Entry 2I40 (X-ray diffraction, 2.80 A resolution); this record covers chains A and B.

== Chain A ==
Protein: Cell division protein kinase 2
Organism: Homo sapiens
Notes: EC 2.7.11.22
UniProt: P24941 (CDK2_HUMAN); numbering as in UniProt (aligned over 1-298)
Chain sequence (298 residues; row label = number of the first residue in the row):
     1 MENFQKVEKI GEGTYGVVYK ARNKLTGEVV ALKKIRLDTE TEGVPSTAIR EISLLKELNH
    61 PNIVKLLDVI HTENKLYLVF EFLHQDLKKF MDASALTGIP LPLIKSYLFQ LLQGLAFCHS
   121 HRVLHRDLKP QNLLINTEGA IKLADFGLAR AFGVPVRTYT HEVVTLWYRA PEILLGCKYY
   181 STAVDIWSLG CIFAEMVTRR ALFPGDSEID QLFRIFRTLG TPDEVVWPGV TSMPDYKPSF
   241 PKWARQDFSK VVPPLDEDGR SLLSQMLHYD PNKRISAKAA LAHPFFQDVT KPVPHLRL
Disordered / not traced: 38-40, 160-162, 298
Small-molecule neighbours: BLZ (5-[5,6-bis(methyloxy)-1H-benzimidazol-1-yl]-3-{[1-(2-chlorophenyl)ethyl]oxy}-2-thiophenecarboxamide): I10, G11, Y15, V18, A31, K33, E51, V64, F80, E81, F82, L83, H84, Q85, Q131, N132, L134, A144, D145
Curated features (UniProtKB/Swiss-Prot):
  - active site: D127 (Proton acceptor)
  - binding site (ATP): I10 to V18, K33, E81 to L83, D86, K129 to N132, D145
  - binding site (Mg(2+)): N132, D145
  - site (CDK7 binding): K9, K88, K89, L166
  - modified residue: M1 (N-acetylmethionine), K6 (N6-acetyllysine), T14 (Phosphothreonine), Y15 (Phosphotyrosine), Y19 (Phosphotyrosine), T160 (Phosphothreonine)
  - natural variant: P45 (P45L: In a glioblastoma multiforme sample)
  - mutagenesis: K9 (K9F: Reduced phosphorylation by CAK), T14 (T14A: 2-fold increase in activity), Y15 (Y15F: 2-fold increase in activity), K88 to K89 (Reduced phosphorylation by CAK), T160 (T160A: Abolishes activity), L166 (L166R: Reduced phosphorylation by CAK and reduced kinase activity)

== Chain B ==
Protein: Cyclin-A2
Organism: Homo sapiens
UniProt: P20248 (CCNA2_HUMAN); residues 173-432 here = UniProt positions 173-432
Chain sequence (260 residues; each row starts with the number of its first residue):
   173 NEVPDYHEDI HTYLREMEVK CKPKVGYMKK QPDITNSMRA ILVDWLVEVG EEYKLQNETL
   233 HLAVNYIDRF LSSMSVLRGK LQLVGTAAML LASKFEEIYP PEVAEFVYIT DDTYTKKQVL
   293 RMEHLVLKVL TFDLAAPTVN QFLTQYFLHQ QPANCKVESL AMFLGELSLI DADPYLKYLP
   353 SVIAGAAFHL ALYTVTGQSW PESLIRKTGY TLESLKPCLM DLHQTYLKAP QHAQQSIREK
   413 YKNSKYHGVS LLNPPETLNL
Disordered / not traced: 173-174, 432

== How chain A and chain B interact ==
Pairs across the interface (61):
  T41(A) - K288(B)  hydrogen bond
  E42(A) - K266(B)  hydrogen bond (backbone-side chain)
  E42(A) - E274(B)
  E42(A) - V275(B)
  G43(A) - K266(B)
  G43(A) - L292(B)
  G43(A) - E295(B)
  V44(A) - K266(B)  hydrogen bond (backbone-side chain)
  V44(A) - E295(B)  hydrogen bond (backbone-side chain)
  V44(A) - L299(B)  hydrophobic
  S46(A) - K266(B)
  S46(A) - P272(B)
  I49(A) - L263(B)  hydrophobic
  I49(A) - K266(B)
  I49(A) - L306(B)  hydrophobic
  R50(A) - K266(B)
  R50(A) - F267(B)  hydrogen bond (side chain-backbone)
  I52(A) - F304(B)  hydrophobic
  S53(A) - F267(B)
  S53(A) - F304(B)
  S53(A) - L306(B)
  K56(A) - T303(B)  hydrogen bond (side chain-backbone)
  K56(A) - D305(B)  salt bridge
  E57(A) - Y185(B)  hydrogen bond
  E57(A) - M189(B)
  E57(A) - A307(B)
  H71(A) - H296(B)
  T72(A) - H296(B)
  E73(A) - R293(B)  salt bridge
  A116(A) - Y178(B)
  H119(A) - Y178(B)
  H119(A) - I182(B)
  S120(A) - Y178(B)
  S120(A) - D181(B)
  S120(A) - I182(B)
  H121(A) - Y185(B)
  R122(A) - I182(B)
  R122(A) - Y185(B)
  R122(A) - A307(B)  hydrogen bond (side chain-backbone)
  R150(A) - F267(B)
  R150(A) - E268(B)  hydrogen bond (side chain-backbone)
  R150(A) - E269(B)  hydrogen bond (side chain-backbone)
  R150(A) - I270(B)  hydrogen bond (side chain-backbone)
  F152(A) - I182(B)  hydrophobic
  G153(A) - Q313(B)
  G153(A) - T316(B)
  G153(A) - Q317(B)  hydrogen bond (backbone-side chain)
  V154(A) - E268(B)
  V154(A) - N312(B)
  V154(A) - T316(B)
  R157(A) - I270(B)
  T182(A) - V175(B)
  P271(A) - V175(B)
  N272(A) - V175(B)
  S276(A) - D177(B)  hydrogen bond
  S276(A) - Y178(B)
  A277(A) - Y178(B)  hydrogen bond (backbone-side chain)
  K278(A) - D177(B)
  K278(A) - Y178(B)  hydrogen bond (backbone-side chain)
  K278(A) - D181(B)  salt bridge
  A279(A) - D177(B)
Also at the interface, not in a pair above, chain A (38 interface residues in all): L54, V69, L76, A151, P155, T158, Y159
Also at the interface, not in a pair above, chain B (33 interface residues in all): L186, E230

== Summary ==
38 residues of chain A face 33 of chain B across their interface; the contacts include 15 hydrogen bonds and 3
salt bridges. Among the polar pairs are K56(A)-D305(B), E73(A)-R293(B) and K278(A)-D181(B). Ligands of chain
A: compound BLZ.
Here chain A is Cell division protein kinase 2 and chain B is Cyclin-A2, both from Homo sapiens. Entry 2I40
(Cdk2/Cyclin A complexed with a thiophene carboxamide inhibitor) was determined by X-ray diffraction.
